PDB entry 2QZT | X-ray diffraction, 1.70 A resolution | chains A and B

# Chain A (and B)
Name: Sterol carrier protein 2-like 2
Source organism: Aedes aegypti
Notes: chain B of this document is another copy of the same molecule, construct and numbering; everything in this record applies to it too
UniProtKB: Q0GY13 (Q0GY13_AEDAE); residue numbers follow UniProt; this construct covers 1-105
Chain sequence (111 residues; row label = number of the first residue in the row; numbers below 1 keep their minus sign (Gly-5 is residue -5)):
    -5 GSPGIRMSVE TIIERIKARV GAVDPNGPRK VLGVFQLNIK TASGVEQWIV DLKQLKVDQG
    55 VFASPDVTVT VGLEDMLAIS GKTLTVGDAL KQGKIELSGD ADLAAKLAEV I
Not modelled in the structure: -5 to -3 (chain B: -5)
Sequence notes: expression tag (-5 to 0)

# How chain A and chain B interact
Residue-residue contacts (26; chain A residue first):
  Gly81(A) with Gly81(B)
  Leu84(A) with Leu84(B), hydrophobic; Glu103(B)
  Lys85(A) with Thr79(B); Glu103(B)
  Gly87(A) with Glu103(B)
  Leu91(A) with Ala95(B); Asp96(B); Ala99(B), hydrophobic
  Ser92(A) with Ala95(B)
  Gly93(A) with Gly93(B); Asp94(B); Ala95(B), hydrogen bond (backbone-backbone)
  Asp94(A) with Gly93(B); Ala95(B)
  Ala95(A) with Leu91(B); Ser92(B); Gly93(B), hydrogen bond (backbone-backbone); Asp94(B); Ala95(B)
  Asp96(A) with Leu91(B)
  Ala99(A) with Leu91(B), hydrophobic
  Ala102(A) with Lys85(B)
  Glu103(A) with Leu84(B); Lys85(B); Gly87(B)
Interface residues without a listed pair, chain A (16 interface residues in all): Lys76, Ile89, Ala98
Interface residues without a listed pair, chain B (17 interface residues in all): Gln86, Ile89, Ala98, Ala102

# Overview
16 residues of chain A and 17 residues of chain B are in contact, with 2 hydrogen bonds. The hydrogen-bonded
pair Gly93(A)-Ala95(B) is a backbone contact.
Both chains are Sterol carrier protein 2-like 2 (Aedes aegypti). Entry 2QZT (Crystal Structure of Sterol
Carrier Protein 2 Like 2 (SCP2-L2) from Aedes Aegypti) was determined by X-ray diffraction, deposited together
with 3BDQ.
